Entry 5KRH (X-ray diffraction, 2.24 A resolution); this record covers chains A and B of the 4 polymer chains in the assembly.

[Chain A (and B)]
Protein: Estrogen receptor
Organism: Homo sapiens
Notes: fragment: ligand-binding domain; chain B of this document is another copy of the same molecule, construct and numbering; everything in this record applies to it too
Reference sequence: P03372 (ESR1_HUMAN), isoform P03372-3; residues 298-554 here correspond to UniProt positions 125-381 (UniProt number = residue number - 173)
Amino-acid sequence (257 residues; numbered 298 to 554; the number before each row is that of its first residue):
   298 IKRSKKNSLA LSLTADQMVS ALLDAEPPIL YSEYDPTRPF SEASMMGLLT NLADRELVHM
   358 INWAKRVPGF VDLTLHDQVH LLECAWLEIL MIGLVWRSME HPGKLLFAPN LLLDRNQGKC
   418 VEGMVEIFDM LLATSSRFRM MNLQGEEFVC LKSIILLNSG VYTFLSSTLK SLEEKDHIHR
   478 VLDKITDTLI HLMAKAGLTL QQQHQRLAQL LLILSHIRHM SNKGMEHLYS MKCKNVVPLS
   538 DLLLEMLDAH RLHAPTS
Disordered / not traced: 298-304, 333-334, 462-472, 549-554 (chain B: 298-304, 415-416, 462-466, 549-554)
Sequence notes: engineered mutation Ser537 (Tyr364 in P03372)
Ligand contacts: 16-benzylidene estrone (6WN; (8R,9S,13S,14S,16E)-13-methyl-3-oxidanyl-16-(phenylmethylidene)-6,7,8,9,11,12,14,15-octahydrocyclopenta[ a]phenanthren-17-one): Met343, Leu346, Leu349, Ala350, Glu353, Leu384, Leu387, Met388, Leu391, Arg394, Phe404, Gly420, Met421, Ile424, Met517, Lys520, Gly521, His524, Leu525, Met528

[Chain A / chain B interface]
Residue-residue contacts (53):
  Arg434(A) with Tyr459(B), hydrogen bond; His476(B), hydrogen bond
  Ile451(A) with Leu509(B), hydrophobic
  Asn455(A) with Leu509(B); His513(B), hydrogen bond (backbone-side chain)
  Ser456(A) with His513(B)
  Tyr459(A) with Ala430(B); Arg434(B), hydrogen bond; Ile510(B); His513(B)
  Thr460(A) with Met427(B)
  His476(A) with Arg434(B)
  Asp480(A) with Gln502(B); Gln506(B), hydrogen bond
  Thr483(A) with His501(B); Ala505(B)
  Asp484(A) with Gln498(B), hydrogen bond; Gln502(B), hydrogen bond
  Ile487(A) with His501(B)
  Leu497(A) with Leu497(B), hydrophobic
  Gln498(A) with Asp484(B), hydrogen bond
  His501(A) with Thr483(B); Asp484(B), salt bridge; Ile487(B); Leu504(B)
  Gln502(A) with Asp480(B); Asp484(B), hydrogen bond
  Leu504(A) with His501(B)
  Ala505(A) with Thr483(B); Leu508(B), hydrophobic
  Gln506(A) with Asp480(B), hydrogen bond
  Leu508(A) with Ala505(B), hydrophobic; Leu509(B), hydrophobic
  Leu509(A) with Ile451(B), hydrophobic; Asn455(B)
  Ile510(A) with Tyr459(B)
  Leu511(A) with Ser512(B)
  Ser512(A) with Leu511(B), hydrogen bond (side chain-backbone); Ser512(B), hydrogen bond (side chain-backbone); Arg515(B)
  His513(A) with Asn455(B), hydrogen bond; Ser456(B); Val458(B); Tyr459(B); Arg515(B), hydrogen bond
  Arg515(A) with Ser512(B); His513(B); His516(B)
  His516(A) with Arg515(B); Asn519(B), hydrogen bond
  Asn519(A) with His516(B), hydrogen bond; Asn519(B), hydrogen bond
  Glu523(A) with Glu523(B)
Also at the interface, not in a pair above, chain A (34 interface residues in all): Met427, Ala430, Val458, Leu479, Gln500, Lys520
Also at the interface, not in a pair above, chain B (33 interface residues in all): Thr460, Leu479, His547

[In short]
34 residues of chain A face 33 of chain B across their interface, with 17 hydrogen bonds and 1 salt bridge.
Polar contacts include His501(A)-Asp484(B), Arg434(A)-Tyr459(B) and Arg434(A)-His476(B). Bound to chain A:
16-benzylidene estrone.
Both chains are Estrogen receptor (Homo sapiens). Entry 5KRH (Crystal Structure of the ER-alpha Ligand-binding
Domain (Y537S) in Complex with 16-benzylidene estrone) was determined by X-ray diffraction (same publication
as 5KR9, 5KRA, 5KRC, 5KRF, 5KRI, 5KRJ and 43 further entries).
